PDB entry 7B5F | electron microscopy, 2.90 A resolution | chains G and H of the 6 polymer chains in the assembly

== Chain G ==
Name: IgG receptor FcRn large subunit p51
Source organism: Homo sapiens
UniProt: P55899 (FCGRN_HUMAN); residues 1-267 here correspond to UniProt positions 24-290 (UniProt number = residue number + 23)
Chain sequence (267 residues; numbered 1 to 267; the number before each row is that of its first residue):
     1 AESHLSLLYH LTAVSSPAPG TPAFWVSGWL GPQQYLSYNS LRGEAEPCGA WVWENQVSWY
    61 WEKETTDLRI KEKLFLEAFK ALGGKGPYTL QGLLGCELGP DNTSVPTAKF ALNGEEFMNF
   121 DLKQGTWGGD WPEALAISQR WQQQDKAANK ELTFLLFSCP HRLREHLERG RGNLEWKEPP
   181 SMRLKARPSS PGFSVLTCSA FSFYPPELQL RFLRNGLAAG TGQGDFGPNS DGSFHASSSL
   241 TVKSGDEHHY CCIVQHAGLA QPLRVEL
Disordered / not traced: 1-5, 20-21, 43-67, 99-103, 171-267
Swiss-Prot annotation at these positions:
  - glycosylation: N102 (N-linked (GlcNAc...) asparagine)

== Chain H ==
Name: Beta-2-microglobulin
Source organism: Homo sapiens
UniProt: P61769 (B2MG_HUMAN); residues 1-99 here correspond to UniProt positions 21-119 (UniProt number = residue number + 20)
Chain sequence (99 residues; row label = number of the first residue in the row):
     1 IQRTPKIQVY SRHPAENGKS NFLNCYVSGF HPSDIEVDLL KNGERIEKVE HSDLSFSKDW
    61 SFYLLYYTEF TPTEKDEYAC RVNHVTLSQP KIVKWDRDM
Disordered / not traced: 9-26, 36-53, 65-99
Swiss-Prot annotation at these positions:
  - modified residue: Q2 (Pyrrolidone carboxylic acid)
  - glycosylation: I1 (N-linked (Glc) (glycation) isoleucine), K19 (N-linked (Glc) (glycation) lysine), K41 (N-linked (Glc) (glycation) lysine), K48 (N-linked (Glc) (glycation) lysine), K58 (N-linked (Glc) (glycation) lysine), K91 (N-linked (Glc) (glycation) lysine), K94 (N-linked (Glc) (glycation) lysine)

== Chain G / chain H interface ==
Contacting residue pairs - 26 pairs, chain G then chain H:
  H10(G) with S55(H); F56(H)
  L11(G) with F56(H)
  T12(G) with F56(H); F62(H)
  V14(G) with S33(H)
  W25(G) with L54(H), hydrogen bond (side chain-backbone)
  S27(G) with L54(H)
  W29(G) with S55(H); Y63(H)
  Q91(G) with H31(H); F56(H); W60(H); F62(H)
  G92(G) with F56(H)
  L93(G) with F56(H), hydrophobic; W60(H), hydrophobic
  K109(G) with W60(H)
  F110(G) with W60(H)
  A111(G) with W60(H), hydrophobic
  N113(G) with I1(H), hydrogen bond (backbone-backbone); H31(H)
  G114(G) with I1(H); H31(H), hydrogen bond (backbone-side chain)
  E115(G) with I1(H)
  E116(G) with W60(H)
Interface residues without a listed pair, chain G (18 interface residues in all): T89

== Overview ==
18 residues of chain G face 9 of chain H across their interface, with 3 hydrogen bonds. Among the polar pairs
are W25(G)-L54(H), G114(G)-H31(H) and N113(G)-I1(H).
Chain G is IgG receptor FcRn large subunit p51 and chain H is Beta-2-microglobulin, both from Homo sapiens;
the structure, Structure of echovirus 18 in complex with neonatal Fc receptor, was determined by electron
microscopy.
